9OA7 - chains A and B; structure by X-ray diffraction, 2.60 A resolution.

# Chain A (and B)
Protein: Lysine N-acyltransferase MbtK
Source organism: Saccharopolyspora erythraea
Notes: chain B of this document is another copy of the same molecule, construct and numbering; everything in this record applies to it too
UniProtKB: A4F9A2 (A4F9A2_SACEN); residues 1-417 here = UniProt positions 1-417
Amino-acid sequence (441 residues; numbered -23 to 417; the number before each row is that of its first residue; numbers below 1 keep their minus sign (Mse-23 is residue -23)):
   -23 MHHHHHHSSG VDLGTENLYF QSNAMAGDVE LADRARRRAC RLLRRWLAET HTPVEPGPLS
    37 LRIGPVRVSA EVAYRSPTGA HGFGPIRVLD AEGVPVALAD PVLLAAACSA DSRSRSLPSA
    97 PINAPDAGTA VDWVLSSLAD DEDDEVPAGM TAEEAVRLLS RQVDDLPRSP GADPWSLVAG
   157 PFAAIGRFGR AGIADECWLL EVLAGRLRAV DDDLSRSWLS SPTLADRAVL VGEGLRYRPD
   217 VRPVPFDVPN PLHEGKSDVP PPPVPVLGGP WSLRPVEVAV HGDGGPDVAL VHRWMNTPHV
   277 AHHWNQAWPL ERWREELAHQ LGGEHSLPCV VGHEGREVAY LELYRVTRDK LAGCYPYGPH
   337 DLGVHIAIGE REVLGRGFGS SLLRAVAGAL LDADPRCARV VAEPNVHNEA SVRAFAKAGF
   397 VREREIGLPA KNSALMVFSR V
Unresolved in the structure: -23 to -19 (chain B: -23 to -20, 350-351)
Differences from the reference sequence: initiating methionine (-23); expression tag (-22 to 0); engineered mutation Phe158 (Leu in A4F9A2)
Modified / non-standard residues: Mse-23 (selenomethionine); Mse1, Mse126, Mse271, Mse412 (selenomethionine; parent Met)
Metal / ion sites: Mg2+: Asp-12, Leu-11
Reported in the primary citation:
  - catalytic residues: His341
  - mutagenesis - H341F, H341N: abolished catalytic activity
  - mutagenesis - L158F, W280F, Q282A, Q282L, E318A, E318K, Y320F, E379K, E379L, E379Q, K407A, K407E: unchanged catalytic activity
  - mutagenesis - Y320A, D325A, D325K, S387A: unchanged catalytic activity on hOrn

# How chain A and chain B interact
Pairs across the interface - 58 pairs, chain A then chain B:
  Ser-16(A) with Pro32(B); Arg51(B), hydrogen bond (backbone-side chain)
  Ser-15(A) with Ala49(B); Tyr50(B); Arg51(B), hydrogen bond (backbone-backbone)
  Gly-14(A) with Pro32(B); Ala49(B)
  Val-13(A) with Pro32(B), hydrophobic; Gly33(B)
  Gln-3(A) with Glu47(B), hydrogen bond
  Ala0(A) with Arg63(B)
  Mse1(A) with Pro61(B); Arg63(B)
  Asp4(A) with Pro61(B); Arg63(B), salt bridge; Leu74(B)
  Leu7(A) with Pro71(B); Val72(B); Ala73(B); Leu74(B), hydrophobic
  Arg10(A) with Val72(B)
  Arg14(A) with Val72(B), hydrogen bond (side chain-backbone); Ala73(B)
  Pro32(A) with Ser-16(B); Gly-14(B); Val-13(B)
  Gly33(A) with Val-13(B)
  Glu47(A) with Gln-3(B)
  Ala49(A) with Ser-15(B); Gly-14(B)
  Tyr50(A) with Ser-15(B)
  Arg51(A) with Ser-16(B), hydrogen bond (side chain-backbone); Ser-15(B), hydrogen bond (backbone-backbone)
  Pro61(A) with Asp4(B)
  Arg63(A) with Ala0(B); Mse1(B); Asp4(B), salt bridge
  Asp66(A) with Ala115(B)
  Pro71(A) with Leu7(B)
  Val72(A) with Arg10(B); Arg14(B), hydrogen bond (backbone-side chain); Leu114(B)
  Ala73(A) with Leu7(B)
  Leu74(A) with Asp4(B); Leu7(B), hydrophobic
  Asp76(A) with Asp76(B)
  Val78(A) with Val78(B); Leu79(B), hydrophobic
  Leu79(A) with Val78(B), hydrophobic; Leu114(B), hydrophobic
  Ala82(A) with Val107(B), hydrophobic; Leu111(B), hydrophobic
  Val107(A) with Ala82(B), hydrophobic
  Leu111(A) with Pro41(B), hydrophobic; Ala82(B), hydrophobic
  Leu114(A) with Val72(B); Leu79(B), hydrophobic
  Ala115(A) with Asp66(B)
Also at the interface, not in a pair above, chain A (37 interface residues in all): Ala8, Pro41, Val42, Val64, Ala83
Also at the interface, not in a pair above, chain B (36 interface residues in all): Ala8, Val42, Ala83

# Summary
The interface between chain A and chain B involves 37 residues on one side and 36 on the other; the contacts
include 7 hydrogen bonds and 2 salt bridges. Polar pairs include Asp4(A)-Arg63(B), Ser-16(A)-Arg51(B) and
Gln-3(A)-Glu47(B). The paper reports the catalytic residue His341(A); H341F and H341N of chain A abolish
catalytic activity; 18 substitutions were tested in all.
Chain A and chain B are both Lysine N-acyltransferase MbtK (Saccharopolyspora erythraea); the structure, GNAT
family acetyltransferase EryM SeMet, was determined by X-ray diffraction, deposited together with 9NNQ, 9NNR
and 9NNS.
